PDB entry 2PXJ | X-ray diffraction, 2.00 A resolution | chains A and I

== Chain A ==
Name: JmjC domain-containing histone demethylation protein 3A
Organism: Homo sapiens
Notes: EC 1.14.11.-; fragment: catalytic core
UniProt: O75164 (JHD3A_HUMAN); residues 2-348 here = UniProt positions 2-348
Chain sequence (347 residues; each row starts with the number of its first residue):
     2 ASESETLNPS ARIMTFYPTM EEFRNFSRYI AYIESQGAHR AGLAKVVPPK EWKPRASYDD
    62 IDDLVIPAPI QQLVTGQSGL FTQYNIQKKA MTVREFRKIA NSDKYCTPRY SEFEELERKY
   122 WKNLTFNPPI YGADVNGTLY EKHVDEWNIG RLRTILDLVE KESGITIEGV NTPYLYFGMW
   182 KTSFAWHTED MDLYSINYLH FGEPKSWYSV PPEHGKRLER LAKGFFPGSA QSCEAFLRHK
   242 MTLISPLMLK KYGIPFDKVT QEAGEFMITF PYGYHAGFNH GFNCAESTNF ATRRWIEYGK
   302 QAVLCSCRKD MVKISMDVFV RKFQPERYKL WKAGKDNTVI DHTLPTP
Swiss-Prot annotation at these positions:
  - binding site (2-oxoglutarate): Tyr132, Asn198, Lys206, Lys241
  - binding site (Fe cation): His188, Glu190, His276
  - binding site (Zn(2+)): Cys234, His240, Cys306, Cys308
  - modified residue: Ala2 (N-acetylalanine)
  - mutagenesis: Gly133 (G133A: Abolishes histone demethylase activity; when associated with A-138), Gly138 (G138A: Abolishes histone demethylase activity; when associated with A-138), Gly165 (G165A: Abolishes histone demethylase activity; when associated with A-165), Gly170 (G170A: Abolishes histone demethylase activity; when associated with A-165), His188 (H188A: Abolishes histone demethylase activity without affecting ability to bind H4K20me2), Ser288 to Thr289 (Displays histone demethylase activity for both dimethylated and H3-K9Me3; Abolishes histone demethylase activity)
Metal / ion sites: Fe2+: His188, Glu190, His276 (together with N-oxalylglycine); Zn2+: Cys234, His240, Cys306, Cys308
Residues lining bound ligands: N-oxalylglycine (OGA): Tyr132, Tyr177, Phe185, His188, Glu190, Ser196, Ile197, Asn198, Lys206, Trp208, Thr270, His276, Ser288
What the authors report for this chain:
  - mutagenesis - G133A/G138A, G165A/G170A: abolished catalytic activity (citing earlier work)
  - mutagenesis - N86A, Q88A, D135A, D135L, Y175F, Y177F, Y177L, N290A, N290D, N290I, N290L: decreased catalytic activity
  - specificity-determining residues: Ser288, Thr289 (citing earlier work)
  - catalytic residues: Lys241 (proposed by the authors, not directly observed)
  - mutagenesis - K241A, K241L: abolished catalytic activity
  - mutagenesis - G165A/G170A: abolished binding to peptide

== Chain I ==
Name: monomethylated Histone H3K36 peptide
Chain sequence (22 residues; row label = number of the first residue in the row; numbering starts at 0):
     0 RKSAPATGGV KKPHRYRPGT VL
Disordered / not traced: 0-6, 12-21
Modified / non-standard residues: Lys10 (n-methyl-lysine; MLZ)

== Chain A / chain I interface ==
Residue-residue contacts - 23 pairs, chain A then chain I:
  Ala69(A) - Lys11(I)
  Asp135(A) - Lys11(I)
  Ile168(A) - Gly7(I)
  Ile168(A) - Gly8(I)
  Glu169(A) - Val9(I)
  Glu169(A) - Lys10(I)  hydrogen bond (backbone-backbone)
  Gly170(A) - Lys10(I)
  Val171(A) - Lys10(I)
  Tyr175(A) - Lys10(I)
  Tyr175(A) - Lys11(I)
  Tyr177(A) - Lys10(I)
  Glu190(A) - Lys10(I)
  Asp191(A) - Lys10(I)
  Ser288(A) - Lys10(I)
  Thr289(A) - Lys10(I)
  Asn290(A) - Lys10(I)
  Asp311(A) - Gly8(I)
  Asp311(A) - Val9(I)  hydrogen bond (backbone-backbone)
  Met312(A) - Gly7(I)
  Met312(A) - Gly8(I)
  Val313(A) - Gly7(I)
  Val313(A) - Val9(I)
  Lys314(A) - Gly7(I)  hydrogen bond (backbone-backbone)
Also at the interface, not in a pair above, chain A (20 interface residues in all): Ala134, Ile166, Thr167

== Summary ==
The interface between chain A and chain I involves 20 residues on one side and 5 on the other; the contacts
include 3 hydrogen bonds. The backbones hydrogen-bond at Glu169(A)-Lys10(I), Asp311(A)-Val9(I) and
Lys314(A)-Gly7(I). The paper reports the catalytic residue Lys241(A); N86A, Q88A and D135A of chain A, among
others, reduce catalytic activity; 15 substitutions were tested in all.
Chain A is JmjC domain-containing histone demethylation protein 3A (Homo sapiens) and chain I is
monomethylated Histone H3K36 peptide; the structure, The complex structure of JMJD2A and monomethylated H3K36
peptide, was determined by X-ray diffraction (same publication as 2P5B).
